Entry 1NB8 (X-ray diffraction, 2.30 A resolution); this record covers chain A.

== Chain A ==
Name: Ubiquitin carboxyl-terminal hydrolase 7
Source organism: Homo sapiens
Notes: EC 3.1.2.15; fragment: HAUSP core domain
UniProt: Q93009 (UBP7_HUMAN); numbering as in UniProt (aligned over 208-560)
Sequence (353 residues; numbered 208 to 560; the number before each row is that of its first residue):
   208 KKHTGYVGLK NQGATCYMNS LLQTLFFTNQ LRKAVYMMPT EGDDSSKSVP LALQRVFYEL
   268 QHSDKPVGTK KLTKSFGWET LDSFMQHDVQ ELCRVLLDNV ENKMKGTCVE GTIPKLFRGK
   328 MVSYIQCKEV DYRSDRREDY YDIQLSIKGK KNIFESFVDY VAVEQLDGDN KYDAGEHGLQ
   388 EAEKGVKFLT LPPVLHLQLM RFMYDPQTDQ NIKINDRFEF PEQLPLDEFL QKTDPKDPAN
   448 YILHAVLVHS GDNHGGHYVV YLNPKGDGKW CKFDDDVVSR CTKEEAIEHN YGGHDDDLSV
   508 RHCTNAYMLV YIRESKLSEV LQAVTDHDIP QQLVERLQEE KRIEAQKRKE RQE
Disordered / not traced: 411-418, 502-508, 555-560
Modified / non-standard residues: Mse225, Mse244, Mse245, Mse292, Mse311, Mse328, Mse407, Mse410, Mse515 (selenomethionine; parent Met)
Sequence notes: modified residue (225, 244-245, 292, 311, 328, 407, 410, 515)
Swiss-Prot annotation at these positions:
  - active site: Cys223 (Nucleophile), His464 (Proton acceptor)
Reported in the primary citation:
  - catalytic residues: Cys223, His464
  - contacts within the chain: His464-Asp481 (hydrogen bond)
  - mutagenesis - N218A, C223A, Y224A, N226A, Q230A, D295A, H456A, H464A, D481A, D482A: abolished catalytic activity
  - mutagenesis - D289A, Q293A, D483A, Y514A: unchanged catalytic activity

== In short ==
From UniProt: active-site residues Cys223 and His464. The paper reports catalytic residues Cys223 and His464;
N218A, C223A and Y224A, among others, abolish catalytic activity; 14 substitutions were tested in all.
Chain A is Ubiquitin carboxyl-terminal hydrolase 7 (Homo sapiens); the structure, Structure of the catalytic
domain of USP7 (HAUSP), was determined by X-ray diffraction.
